Entry 9FZO (X-ray diffraction, 1.80 A resolution); this record covers chain A.

Chain A:
Name: Peptidoglycan D, D-transpeptidase FtsI
Source organism: Pseudomonas aeruginosa
Notes: EC 3.4.16.4
Reference sequence: G3XD46 (FTSI_PSEAE); residues 3-513 here correspond to UniProt positions 52-562 (UniProt number = residue number + 49)
Amino-acid sequence (517 residues; each row starts with the number of its first residue):
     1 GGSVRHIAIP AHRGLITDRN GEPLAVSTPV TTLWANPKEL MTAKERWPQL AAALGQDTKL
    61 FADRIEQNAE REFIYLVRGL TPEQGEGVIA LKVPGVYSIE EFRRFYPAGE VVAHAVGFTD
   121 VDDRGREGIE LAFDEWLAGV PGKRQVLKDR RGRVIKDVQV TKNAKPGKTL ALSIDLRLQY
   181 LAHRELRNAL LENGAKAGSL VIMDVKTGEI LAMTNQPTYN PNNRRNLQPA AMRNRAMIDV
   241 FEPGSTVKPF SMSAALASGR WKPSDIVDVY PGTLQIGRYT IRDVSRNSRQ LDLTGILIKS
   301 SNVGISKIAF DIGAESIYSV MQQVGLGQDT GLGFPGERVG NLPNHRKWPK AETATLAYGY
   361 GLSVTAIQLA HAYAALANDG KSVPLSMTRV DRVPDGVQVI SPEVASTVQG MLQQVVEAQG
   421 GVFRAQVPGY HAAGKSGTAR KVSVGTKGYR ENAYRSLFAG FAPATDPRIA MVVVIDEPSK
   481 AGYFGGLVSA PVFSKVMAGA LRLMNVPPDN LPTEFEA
Disordered / not traced: 443-451
Covalent attachments: acylated ceftazidime (CAZ) linked to Ser245
Construct notes: expression tag (1-2, 514-517)
Ligand contacts: acylated ceftazidime (CAZ): Glu242, Gly244, Lys248, Val284, Ser300, Asn302, Tyr358, Gly359, Tyr360, Lys435, Ser436, Gly437, Thr438, Ala439, Arg440, Tyr454, Phe484, Gly485, Gly486
UniProt features mapped onto this chain:
  - active site: Ser245 (Acyl-ester intermediate)
Reported in the primary citation:
  - catalytic residues: Ser245
  - binding site for acylated ceftazidime: Glu242, Ser245, Ser300, Asn302, Ser436, Thr438, Arg440

Summary:
Acylated ceftazidime is covalently linked to Ser245. UniProt lists active-site residue Ser245. From the paper:
the catalytic residue Ser245; a binding site for acylated ceftazidime at Glu242, Ser245 and Ser300 among
others.
Chain A is Peptidoglycan D, D-transpeptidase FtsI (Pseudomonas aeruginosa); the structure, Pseudomonas
aeruginosa penicillin binding protein 3 in complex with ceftazidime, was determined by X-ray diffraction,
deposited together with 9FZ7, 9FZ8, 9FZE and 9FZP.
